PDB entry 5JXZ | X-ray diffraction, 1.88 A resolution | chain A

[Chain A]
Molecule: Isochorismate synthase EntC
Source organism: Escherichia coli O157:H7
Notes: EC 5.4.4.2
UniProtKB: P0AEJ3 (ENTC_ECO57); residue numbers follow UniProt; this construct covers 1-391
Chain sequence (391 residues; row label = number of the first residue in the row):
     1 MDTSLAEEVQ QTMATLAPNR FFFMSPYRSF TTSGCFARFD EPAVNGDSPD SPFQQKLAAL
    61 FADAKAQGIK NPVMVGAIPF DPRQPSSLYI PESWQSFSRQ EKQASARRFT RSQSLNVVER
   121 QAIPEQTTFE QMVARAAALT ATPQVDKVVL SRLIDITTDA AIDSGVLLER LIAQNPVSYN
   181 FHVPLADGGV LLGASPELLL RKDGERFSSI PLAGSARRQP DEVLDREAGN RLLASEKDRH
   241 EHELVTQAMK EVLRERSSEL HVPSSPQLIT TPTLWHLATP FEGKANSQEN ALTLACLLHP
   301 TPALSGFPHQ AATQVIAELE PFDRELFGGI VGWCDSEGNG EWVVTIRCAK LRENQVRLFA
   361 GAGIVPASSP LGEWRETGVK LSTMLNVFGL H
Unresolved in the structure: 1-14, 107-109, 391
Bound ions: Mg2+: Glu241, Glu376 (together with Chorismic Acid, isochorismic acid)
Residues lining bound ligands: isochorismic acid / Chorismic Acid: Val149, Glu197, Leu212, Ala213, Gly214, Ser215, Lys237, Glu241, His276, Ala303, Leu304, Ile346, Arg347, Phe359, Ala360, Gly361, Ala362, Gly363, Glu373, Glu376, Lys380
UniProt features mapped onto this chain:
  - active site: Lys147 (Proton acceptor), Glu197 (Proton donor)
  - binding site (Mg(2+)): Thr140, Thr142, Val145, Asp146, Glu241, Glu376
  - binding site (isochorismate): Gly214, Ser215, Glu241, Ala303, Arg347, Gly361, Lys380
From the paper describing this entry:
  - mutagenesis - D146G, D146V: unchanged catalytic activity

[In short]
Chain A binds isochorismic acid / Chorismic Acid. The Mg2+ site is built by Glu241 and Glu376. Curated
annotation (UniProt) lists active-site residues Lys147 and Glu197, 6 Mg2+-binding residues and 7
isochorismate-binding residues. The paper reports that D146G and D146V leave catalytic activity unchanged.
Chain A is Isochorismate synthase EntC (Escherichia coli O157:H7); the structure, A low magnesium structure of
the isochorismate synthase, EntC, was determined by X-ray diffraction, deposited together with 5JY4, 5JY8,
5JY9 and 5JZD.
